Entry 8PHW (electron microscopy, 3.60 A resolution); this record covers chains A and H of the 3 polymer chains in the assembly.

== Chain A ==
Molecule: Solute carrier organic anion transporter family member 1B1
Organism: Homo sapiens
UniProtKB: Q9Y6L6 (SO1B1_HUMAN); numbering as in UniProt (aligned over 1-691)
Sequence (691 residues; numbered 1 to 691; the number before each row is that of its first residue):
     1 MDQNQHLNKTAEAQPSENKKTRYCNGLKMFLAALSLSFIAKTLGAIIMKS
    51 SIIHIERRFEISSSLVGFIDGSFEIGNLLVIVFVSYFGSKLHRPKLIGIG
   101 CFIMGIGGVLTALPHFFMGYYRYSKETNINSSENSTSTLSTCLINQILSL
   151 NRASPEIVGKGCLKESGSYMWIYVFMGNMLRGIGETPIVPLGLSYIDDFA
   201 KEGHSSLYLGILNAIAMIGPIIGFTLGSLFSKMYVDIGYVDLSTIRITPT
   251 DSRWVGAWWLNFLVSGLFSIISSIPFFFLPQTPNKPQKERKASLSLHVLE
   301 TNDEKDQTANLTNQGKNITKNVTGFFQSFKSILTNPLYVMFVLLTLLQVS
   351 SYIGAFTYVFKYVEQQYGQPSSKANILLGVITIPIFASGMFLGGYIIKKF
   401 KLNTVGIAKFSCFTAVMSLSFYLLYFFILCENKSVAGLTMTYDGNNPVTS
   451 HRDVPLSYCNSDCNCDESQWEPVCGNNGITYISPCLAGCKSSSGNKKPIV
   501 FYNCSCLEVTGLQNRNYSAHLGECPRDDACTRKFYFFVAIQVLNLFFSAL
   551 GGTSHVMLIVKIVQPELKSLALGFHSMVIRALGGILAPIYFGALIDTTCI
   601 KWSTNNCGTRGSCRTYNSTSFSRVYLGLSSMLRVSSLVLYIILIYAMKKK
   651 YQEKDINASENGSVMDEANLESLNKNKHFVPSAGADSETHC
Disordered / not traced: 1-25, 82-94, 124-167, 201-206, 281-338, 448-453, 488-518, 560-568, 647-691
Disulfides: C430-C530, C465-C485, C474-C524, C599-C613
Residues lining bound ligands: estrone 3-sulfate (FY5): I46, M217, P220, F224, Y352, A355, F356, V359, L378, I383, F386, Y422, Y425, Q541, N544, L545
Curated features (UniProtKB/Swiss-Prot):
  - modified residue (Phosphoserine): S293, S295, S672, S682
  - glycosylation (N-linked (GlcNAc...) asparagine): N130, N134, N432, N503, N516, N617
  - natural variant: P155 (P155T: Decreased transport activity), E156 (E156G: Decreased transport activity), V174 (V174A: Decreased transport activity), L193 (L193R: Strongly decreases expression at the plasma membrane)
  - mutagenesis: Y367 (Y367F: Decreased estradiol-17beta-d-glucuronide uptake), Y625 (Y625F: Decreased estradiol-17beta-d-glucuronide uptake), Y645 (Y645F: Decreased estradiol-17beta-d-glucuronide uptake)
From the paper describing this entry:
  - post-translational modification sites: N134, N516 (proposed by the authors, not directly observed)
  - binding site for estrone 3-sulfate: Y352, F356, V359, Y422, Y425, Q541, N544, L545
  - contacts within the chain: Y422-R633 (cation-pi contact)
  - specificity-determining residues: L545 (citing earlier work)

== Chain H ==
Molecule: Fab18 (heavy chain, variable region)
Organism: Homo sapiens
Sequence (230 residues; row label = number of the first residue in the row):
     1 EISEVQLVESGGGLVQPGGSLRLSCAASGFNFSSSSIHWVRQAPGKGLEW
    51 VASISSSSGSTSYADSVKGRFTISADTSKNTAYLQMNSLRAEDTAVYYCA
   101 RYGWGGPWYYWLRDSRSGIDYWGQGTLVTVSSASTKGPSVSGGTAALGCL
   151 VKDYFPEPVTVSWNSGALTSGVHTFPAVLQSSGLYSLSSVVTVPSSSLGT
   201 QTYICNVNHKPSNTKVDKKVEPKSCDKTHT
Disordered / not traced: 1-4, 133-230
Disulfides: C25-C99

== How chain A and chain H interact ==
Residue-residue contacts - 5 pairs, chain A then chain H:
  G238(A) with P107(H); W108(H), hydrogen bond (backbone-backbone)
  Y239(A) with W104(H); Y109(H)
  V240(A) with W104(H)
Also at the interface, not in a pair above, chain A (4 interface residues in all): D241
Also at the interface, not in a pair above, chain H (5 interface residues in all): Y110

== Overview ==
The interface between chain A and chain H involves 4 residues on one side and 5 on the other, with 1 hydrogen
bond. The hydrogen-bonded pair G238(A)-W108(H) is a backbone contact. Chain A binds estrone 3-sulfate. From
the paper: a binding site for estrone 3-sulfate at Y352(A), F356(A) and V359(A) among others; the specificity
determinant L545(A).
Here chain A is Solute carrier organic anion transporter family member 1B1 and chain H is Fab18 (heavy chain,
variable region), both from Homo sapiens. Entry 8PHW (Human OATP1B1) was determined by electron microscopy
(same publication as 8PG0).
